Entry 5OUP (X-ray diffraction, 2.03 A resolution); this record covers chain A.

[Chain A]
Protein: Perforin-like protein 1
From: Toxoplasma gondii
Reference sequence: G3G7T1 (G3G7T1_TOXGO); residue numbers follow UniProt; this construct covers 462-805
Amino-acid sequence (356 residues; row label = number of the first residue in the row):
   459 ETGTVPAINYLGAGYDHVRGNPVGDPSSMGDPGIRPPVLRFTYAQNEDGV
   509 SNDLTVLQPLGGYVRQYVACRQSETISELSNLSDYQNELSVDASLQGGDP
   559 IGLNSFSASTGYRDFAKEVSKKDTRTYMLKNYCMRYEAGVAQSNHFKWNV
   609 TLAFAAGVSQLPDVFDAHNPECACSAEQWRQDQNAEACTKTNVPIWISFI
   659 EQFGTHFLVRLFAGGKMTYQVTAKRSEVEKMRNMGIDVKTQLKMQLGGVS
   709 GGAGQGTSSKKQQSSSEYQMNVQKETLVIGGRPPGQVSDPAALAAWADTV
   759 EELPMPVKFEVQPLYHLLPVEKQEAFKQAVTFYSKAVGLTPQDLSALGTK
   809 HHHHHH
Not modelled in the structure: 459-464, 501-513, 601-604, 684-726, 801-814
Sequence notes: expression tag (459-461, 806-814); conflict Gln720 (Asn in G3G7T1), Gln744 (Asn in G3G7T1)
Disulfides: Cys632-Cys646
Glycans and other covalent adducts: N-acetylglucosamine (NAG) linked to Asn607

[Overview]
N-acetylglucosamine is covalently linked to Asn607.
Chain A is Perforin-like protein 1 (Toxoplasma gondii); the structure, Structure of TgPLP1 MACPF domain, was
determined by X-ray diffraction, deposited together with 5OUO, 5OUQ and 5OWN.
